4FA4 - chains B and D of the 6 polymer chains in the assembly; structure by X-ray diffraction, 2.14 A resolution.

== Chain B ==
Protein: Methylamine utilization protein MauG
Organism: Paracoccus denitrificans
Notes: EC 1.-.-.-
UniProtKB: Q51658 (MAUG_PARDP); residues 1-367 here correspond to UniProt positions 21-387 (UniProt number = residue number + 20)
Sequence (373 residues; row label = number of the first residue in the row):
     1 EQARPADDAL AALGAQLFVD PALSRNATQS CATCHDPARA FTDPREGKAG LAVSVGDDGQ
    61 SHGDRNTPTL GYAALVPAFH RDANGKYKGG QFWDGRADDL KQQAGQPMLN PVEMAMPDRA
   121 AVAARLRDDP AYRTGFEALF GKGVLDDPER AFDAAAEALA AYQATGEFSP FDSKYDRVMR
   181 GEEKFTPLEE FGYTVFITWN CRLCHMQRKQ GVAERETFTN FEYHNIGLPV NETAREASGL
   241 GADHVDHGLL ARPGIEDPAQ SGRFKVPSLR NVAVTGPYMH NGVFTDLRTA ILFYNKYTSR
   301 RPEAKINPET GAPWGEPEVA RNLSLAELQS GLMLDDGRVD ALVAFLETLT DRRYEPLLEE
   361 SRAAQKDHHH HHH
Unresolved in the structure: 1-5, 365-373
Construct notes: expression tag (368-373)
Covalent attachments: heme c (HEC) linked to Cys31, Cys34, Cys201, Cys204
Metal / ion sites: heme c Fe site 1 near His35 (its only coordinating residue here); Ca2+: Asn66, Thr275, Pro277; heme c Fe site 2: His205, Tyr294; Na+ site 1: Asn231, Thr233; Na+ site 2: Leu250, Arg252, Ile255
Small-molecule neighbours:
  - heme c (HEC), molecule 1: Gln29, Ser30, His35, Arg45, Ser54, Val55, Gly56, Arg65, Asn66, Thr67, Pro68, Thr69, Leu70, Gln91, Phe92, Trp93, Arg96, Leu100, Gln103, Ala104, Pro107, Met108, Val112, Glu113, Met114, Leu159, Gln163, Lys265
  - heme c (HEC), molecule 2: Trp93, Asn200, His205, His224, Ile226, Leu228, Phe264, Lys265, Val266, Pro267, Leu269, Val272, Tyr278, Met279, His280, Leu287, Ala290, Ile291, Tyr294, Ser324, Glu327, Leu328, Leu334, Leu342, Leu346
UniProt features mapped onto this chain:
  - binding site (heme c): Cys31, Cys34, His35, Cys201, Cys204, His205, His280
From the paper describing this entry:
  - mutagenesis - W199F: abolished catalytic activity on preMADH
  - mutagenesis - W199F: abolished catalytic activity on TTQ biosynthesis

== Chain D ==
Protein: Methylamine dehydrogenase heavy chain
Organism: Paracoccus denitrificans
Notes: EC 1.4.99.3
UniProtKB: A1BB97 (A1BB97_PARDP); residues 2-386 here correspond to UniProt positions 33-417 (UniProt number = residue number + 31)
Sequence (385 residues; row label = number of the first residue in the row):
     2 DAPEAETQAQ ETQGQAAARA AAADLAAGQD DEPRILEAPA PDARRVYVND PAHFAAVTQQ
    62 FVIDGEAGRV IGMIDGGFLP NPVVADDGSF IAHASTVFSR IARGERTDYV EVFDPVTLLP
   122 TADIELPDAP RFLVGTYPWM TSLTPDGKTL LFYQFSPAPA VGVVDLEGKA FKRMLDVPDC
   182 YHIFPTAPDT FFMHCRDGSL AKVAFGTEGT PEITHTEVFH PEDEFLINHP AYSQKAGRLV
   242 WPTYTGKIHQ IDLSSGDAKF LPAVEALTEA ERADGWRPGG WQQVAYHRAL DRIYLLVDQR
   302 DEWRHKTASR FVVVLDAKTG ERLAKFEMGH EIDSINVSQD EKPLLYALST GDKTLYIHDA
   362 ESGEELRSVN QLGHGPQVIT TADMG
Unresolved in the structure: 2-10
Cystine bridges: Cys181-Cys196

== Chain B / chain D interface ==
Residue-residue contacts (12; chain B residue first):
  Asn84(B) - Glu33(D)
  Lys86(B) - Glu33(D)  salt bridge
  Arg208(B) - Gly29(D)  hydrogen bond (side chain-backbone)
  Arg208(B) - Gln30(D)
  Arg208(B) - Asp31(D)
  Lys209(B) - Asp31(D)  hydrogen bond (backbone-side chain)
  Lys209(B) - Asp32(D)
  Lys209(B) - Glu33(D)  salt bridge
  Lys209(B) - Pro34(D)
  Gln210(B) - Asp31(D)  hydrogen bond (backbone-side chain)
  Gln210(B) - Asp32(D)
  Gln210(B) - Pro34(D)

== Summary ==
5 residues of chain B and 6 residues of chain D are in contact, with 3 hydrogen bonds and 2 salt bridges.
Polar pairs include Lys86(B)-Glu33(D), Lys209(B)-Glu33(D) and Arg208(B)-Gly29(D). From the paper: W199F of
chain B abolishes catalytic activity on preMADH; W199F of chain B abolishes catalytic activity on TTQ
biosynthesis.
Chain B is Methylamine utilization protein MauG and chain D is Methylamine dehydrogenase heavy chain, both
from Paracoccus denitrificans; the structure, Crystal Structure of WT MauG in Complex with Pre-Methylamine
Dehydrogenase Aged 10 Days, was determined by X-ray diffraction together with 4FA1, 4FA5, 4FA9, 4FAN, 4FAV and
4FB1 from the same study.
